9AW5 - chains E and F of the 28 polymer chains in the assembly; structure by X-ray diffraction, 3.44 A resolution.

[Chain E]
Protein: Proteasome subunit alpha type-6
From: Saccharomyces cerevisiae
UniProtKB: P40302 (PSA6_YEAST); residues 0-233 here correspond to UniProt positions 1-234 (UniProt number = residue number + 1)
Chain sequence (234 residues; numbered 0 to 233; the number before each row is that of its first residue; numbering starts at 0):
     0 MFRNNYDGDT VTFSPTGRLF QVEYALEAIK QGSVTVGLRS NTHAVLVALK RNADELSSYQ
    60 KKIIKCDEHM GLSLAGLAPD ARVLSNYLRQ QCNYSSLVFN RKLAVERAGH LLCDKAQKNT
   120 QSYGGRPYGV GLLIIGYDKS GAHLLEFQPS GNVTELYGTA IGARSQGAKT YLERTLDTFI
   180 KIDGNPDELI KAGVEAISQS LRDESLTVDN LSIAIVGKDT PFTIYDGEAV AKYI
Unresolved in the structure: 0-2
Curated features (UniProtKB/Swiss-Prot):
  - modified residue: Ser13 (Phosphoserine)
  - cross-link: Lys190 (Glycyl lysine isopeptide (Lys-Gly) (interchain with G-Cter in ubiquitin))

[Chain F]
Protein: Probable proteasome subunit alpha type-7
From: Saccharomyces cerevisiae
UniProtKB: P21242 (PSA7_YEAST); residues -2 to 284 here correspond to UniProt positions 2-288 (UniProt number = residue number + 4)
Chain sequence (287 residues; row label = number of the first residue in the row; numbers below 1 keep their minus sign (Thr-2 is residue -2)):
    -2 TSIGTGYDLS NSVFSPDGRN FQVEYAVKAV ENGTTSIGIK CNDGVVFAVE KLITSKLLVP
    58 QKNVKIQVVD RHIGCVYSGL IPDGRHLVNR GREEAASFKK LYKTPIPIPA FADRLGQYVQ
   118 AHTLYNSVRP FGVSTIFGGV DKNGAHLYML EPSGSYWGYK GAATGKGRQS AKAELEKLVD
   178 HHPEGLSARE AVKQAAKIIY LAHEDNKEKD FELEISWCSL SETNGLHKFV KGDLLQEAID
   238 FAQKEINGDD DEDEDDSDNV MSSDDENAPV ATNANATTDQ EGDIHLE
Unresolved in the structure: -2 to 0, 245-284
Curated features (UniProtKB/Swiss-Prot):
  - modified residue: Thr-2 (N-acetylthreonine)

[How chain E and chain F interact]
Contacting residue pairs - 63 pairs, chain E then chain F:
  Asn4(E) with Leu6(F)
  Tyr5(E) with Asp5(F), hydrogen bond; Leu6(F), hydrophobic
  Thr9(E) with Arg126(F)
  Val10(E) with Gln19(F); Ser124(F); Val125(F); Arg126(F)
  Thr11(E) with Leu6(F); Gln19(F)
  Phe12(E) with Gln19(F), hydrogen bond (backbone-side chain); Tyr22(F); Ala23(F), hydrophobic; Leu77(F), hydrophobic; Arg126(F); Pro127(F)
  Ser13(E) with Tyr22(F)
  Pro14(E) with Tyr22(F), hydrophobic; Lys25(F)
  Gly16(E) with Tyr22(F); Ala26(F)
  Leu18(E) with Arg126(F)
  Arg38(E) with Val56(F)
  Glu105(E) with Val61(F)
  His109(E) with Arg82(F)
  Cys112(E) with Arg82(F)
  Asp113(E) with Arg82(F), salt bridge; Asn86(F), hydrogen bond
  Gln116(E) with Pro79(F); Asp80(F), hydrogen bond; His83(F), hydrogen bond; Arg126(F)
  Thr119(E) with Arg126(F), hydrogen bond (backbone-side chain)
  Gln120(E) with His119(F); Val125(F); Arg126(F), hydrogen bond (side chain-backbone); Phe128(F)
  Tyr122(E) with Ser124(F), hydrogen bond (backbone-backbone)
  His142(E) with Lys59(F)
  Ser149(E) with Pro79(F)
  Gly150(E) with Pro79(F)
  Asn151(E) with Ile78(F); Pro79(F)
  Thr153(E) with Asn60(F)
  Glu154(E) with Leu55(F); Val56(F); Lys59(F), salt bridge; Asn60(F), hydrogen bond (backbone-side chain)
  Leu155(E) with Leu54(F); Leu55(F); Val56(F)
  Tyr156(E) with Leu54(F), hydrogen bond (backbone-backbone); Leu55(F); Val56(F); Pro57(F)
  Gly157(E) with Leu54(F)
  Lys168(E) with Leu54(F)
  Leu171(E) with Leu54(F)
  Glu172(E) with Ser52(F), hydrogen bond; Lys53(F); Leu54(F)
  Leu175(E) with Lys53(F)
  Asp176(E) with Lys53(F), salt bridge
Other interface residues (no listed pair), chain E (35 interface residues in all): Thr15, Ser121
Other interface residues (no listed pair), chain F (31 interface residues in all): Asn123, Gly129

[In short]
The interface between chain E and chain F involves 35 residues on one side and 31 on the other, with 11
hydrogen bonds and 3 salt bridges. Among the polar pairs are Asp113(E)-Arg82(F), Glu154(E)-Lys59(F) and
Asp176(E)-Lys53(F).
Here chain E is Proteasome subunit alpha type-6 and chain F is Probable proteasome subunit alpha type-7, both
from Saccharomyces cerevisiae. Entry 9AW5 (Yeast 20S proteasome soaked with MA9 fraction E/F) was determined
by X-ray diffraction, deposited together with 9C97, 9C98, 9AW3, 9AW6 and 9AW7.
